PDB entry 3KH9 | X-ray diffraction, 2.20 A resolution | chain A

== Chain A ==
Molecule: Thiol:disulfide interchange protein dsbE
Source organism: Pseudomonas aeruginosa
Notes: fragment: Soluble domain residues 26-180
UniProt: Q9I3N1 (DSBE_PSEAE); residue numbers follow UniProt; this construct covers 26-180
Sequence (176 residues; row label = number of the first residue in the row):
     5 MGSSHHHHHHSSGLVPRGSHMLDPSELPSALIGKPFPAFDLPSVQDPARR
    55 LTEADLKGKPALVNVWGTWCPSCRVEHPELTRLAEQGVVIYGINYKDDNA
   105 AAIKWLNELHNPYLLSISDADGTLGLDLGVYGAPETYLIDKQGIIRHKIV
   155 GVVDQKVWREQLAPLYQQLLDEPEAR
Not modelled in the structure: 5-20, 176-180
Sequence notes: expression tag (5-25)
Disulfides: Cys74-Cys77

== In short ==
Chain A is Thiol:disulfide interchange protein dsbE (Pseudomonas aeruginosa); the structure, Crystal structure
of the periplasmic soluble domain of oxidized CcmG from Pseudomonas aeruginosa, was determined by X-ray
diffraction, deposited together with 3KH7.
